PDB entry 6F1H | X-ray diffraction, 4.50 A resolution (low resolution: residue-level contacts below are approximate; hydrogen-bond / salt-bridge calls are withheld) | chains A and B

== Chain A ==
Name: Complement C1r subcomponent
Source organism: Homo sapiens
Notes: EC 3.4.21.41
Reference sequence: P00736 (C1R_HUMAN); residues 1-291 here correspond to UniProt positions 18-308 (UniProt number = residue number + 17)
Chain sequence (291 residues; numbered 1 to 291; the number before each row is that of its first residue):
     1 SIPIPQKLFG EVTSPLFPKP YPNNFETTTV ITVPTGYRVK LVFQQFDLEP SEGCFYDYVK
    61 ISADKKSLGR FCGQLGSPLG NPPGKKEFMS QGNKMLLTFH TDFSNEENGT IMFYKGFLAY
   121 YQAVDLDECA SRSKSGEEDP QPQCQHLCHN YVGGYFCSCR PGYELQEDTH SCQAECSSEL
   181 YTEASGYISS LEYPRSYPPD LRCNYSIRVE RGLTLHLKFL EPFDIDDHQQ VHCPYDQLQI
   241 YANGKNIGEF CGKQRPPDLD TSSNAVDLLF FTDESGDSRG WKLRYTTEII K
Swiss-Prot annotation at these positions:
  - binding site (Ca(2+)): Glu49, Asp57, Asp102, Asp125, Leu126, Glu128, Asn150, Tyr151, Gly154, Asp226, Asp236, Asp273, Asp277
  - modified residue: Asn150 (3R: -3-hydroxyasparagine), Ser189 (Phosphoserine)
  - glycosylation (N-linked (GlcNAc...) asparagine): Asn108, Asn204
Cystine bridges: Cys54-Cys72, Cys129-Cys148, Cys144-Cys157, Cys159-Cys172, Cys176-Cys203, Cys233-Cys251
Covalently attached groups: N-acetylglucosamine (NAG) linked to Asn108, Asn204
Ion coordination: Ca2+ site 1: Glu49, Asp57, Asp102, Asn105; Ca2+ site 2: Asp125, Leu126, Glu128, Asn150, Tyr151, Gly154; Na+: Ser190, Arg195, Arg279; Ca2+ site 3: Tyr197, Asp226, Asp236, Asp273, Ser275
Reported in the primary citation:
  - post-translational modification sites: Asn204

== Chain B ==
Name: Complement C1s subcomponent
Source organism: Homo sapiens
Notes: EC 3.4.21.42
Reference sequence: P09871 (C1S_HUMAN); residues 2-277 here correspond to UniProt positions 17-292 (UniProt number = residue number + 15)
Chain sequence (276 residues; numbered 2 to 277; the number before each row is that of its first residue):
     2 PTMYGEILSP NYPQAYPSEV EKSWDIEVPE GYGIHLYFTH LDIELSENCA YDSVQIISGD
    62 TEEGRLCGQR SSNNPHSPIV EEFQVPYNKL QVIFKSDFSN EERFTGFAAY YVATDINECT
   122 DFVDVPCSHF CNNFIGGYFC SCPPEYFLHD DMKNCGVNCS GDVFTALIGE IASPNYPKPY
   182 PENSRCEYQI RLEKGFQVVV TLRREDFDVE AADSAGNCLD SLVFVAGDRQ FGPYCGHGFP
   242 GPLNIETKSN ALDIIFQTDL TGQKKGWKLR YHGDPM
Swiss-Prot annotation at these positions:
  - binding site (Ca(2+)): Glu45, Asp53, Asp98, Asp116, Ile117, Glu119, Asn134, Phe135, Gly138, Glu211, Asp221, Asp260, Gly263, Gln264
  - modified residue: Asn134 (3R: -3-hydroxyasparagine)
  - glycosylation: Asn159 (N-linked (GlcNAc...) asparagine)
Cystine bridges: Cys50-Cys68, Cys120-Cys132, Cys128-Cys141, Cys143-Cys156, Cys160-Cys187, Cys219-Cys236
Covalently attached groups: N-acetylglucosamine (NAG) linked to Asn159
Ion coordination: Na+ site 1: Ser10, Pro11, Gln15, Thr106; Ca2+ site 1: Ser19, Asp98, Ser100, Asn101; Ca2+ site 2: Asp116, Ile117, Glu119, Asn134, Phe135, Gly138; Na+ site 2: Ser174, Pro175, Lys179, Lys266; Ca2+ site 3: Asp221, Asp260, Thr262, Gly263, Gln264
Reported in the primary citation:
  - post-translational modification sites: Asn159

== Chain A / chain B interface ==
Residue-residue contacts - 27 pairs, chain A then chain B:
  Leu8(A) - Ile136(B)
  Phe9(A) - Phe135(B)
  Gln44(A) - Phe131(B)
  Gln44(A) - Ser142(B)
  Gln45(A) - Pro145(B)
  Gln74(A) - Leu168(B)
  Gly76(A) - Ile169(B)
  Ser77(A) - Leu168(B)
  Met112(A) - Glu194(B)
  Lys115(A) - Thr166(B)
  Tyr120(A) - Asn133(B)
  Gln122(A) - Asn134(B)
  Ala123(A) - Ile136(B)
  Arg132(A) - His77(B)
  Leu147(A) - Pro79(B)
  His149(A) - Tyr38(B)
  Val152(A) - Met4(B)
  Phe156(A) - Tyr5(B)
  Ser158(A) - Tyr111(B)
  Pro161(A) - Tyr13(B)
  Ser178(A) - Gln15(B)
  Glu179(A) - Gln15(B)
  Leu180(A) - Gln15(B)
  Leu180(A) - Arg104(B)
  Tyr181(A) - Arg104(B)
  Glu183(A) - Glu103(B)
  Glu183(A) - Arg104(B)
Interface residues without a listed pair, chain A (29 interface residues in all): Glu11, Val124, Asn150, Tyr151, Gly162
Interface residues without a listed pair, chain B (29 interface residues in all): Pro14, Thr40, His41, Val113, Ala114, Phe140, Ala167, Phe197

== In short ==
The chain A/chain B interface involves 29 residues from each chain. Covalently linked N-acetylglucosamine: at
Asn108(A) and Asn204(A). Covalently linked N-acetylglucosamine: at Asn159(B). Glu49(A), Asp57(A), Asp102(A)
and Asn105(A) coordinate Ca2+ site 1. Curated annotation (UniProt) lists 13 Ca2+-binding residues on chain A;
14 Ca2+-binding residues on chain B. From the paper: modification sites Asn204(A) and Asn159(B).
Here chain A is Complement C1r subcomponent and chain B is Complement C1s subcomponent, both from Homo
sapiens. Entry 6F1H (C1rC1s complex) was determined by X-ray diffraction (same publication as 6F39, 6F1C and
6F1D).
